PDB entry 3PUW | X-ray diffraction, 2.30 A resolution | chains A and B of the 5 polymer chains in the assembly

Chain A (and B):
Name: Maltose/maltodextrin import ATP-binding protein MalK
Source organism: Escherichia coli
Notes: EC 3.6.3.19; chain B of this document is another copy of the same molecule, construct and numbering; everything in this record applies to it too
UniProtKB: P68187 (MALK_ECOLI); residue numbers follow UniProt; this construct covers 1-371
Sequence (381 residues; row label = number of the first residue in the row):
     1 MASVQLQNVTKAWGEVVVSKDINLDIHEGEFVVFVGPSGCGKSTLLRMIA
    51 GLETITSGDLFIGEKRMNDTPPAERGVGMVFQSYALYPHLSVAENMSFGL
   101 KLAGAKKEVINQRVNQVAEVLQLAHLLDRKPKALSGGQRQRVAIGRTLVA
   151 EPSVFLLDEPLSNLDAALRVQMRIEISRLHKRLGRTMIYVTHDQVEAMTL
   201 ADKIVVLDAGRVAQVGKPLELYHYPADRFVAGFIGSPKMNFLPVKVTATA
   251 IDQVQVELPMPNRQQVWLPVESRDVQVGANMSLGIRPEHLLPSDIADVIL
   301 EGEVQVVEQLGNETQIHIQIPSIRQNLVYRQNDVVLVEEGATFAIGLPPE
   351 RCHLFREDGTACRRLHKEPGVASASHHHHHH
Not modelled in the structure: 1, 373-381 (chain B: 1, 245-246, 272-279, 370-381)
Sequence notes: expression tag (372-381)
Swiss-Prot annotation at these positions:
  - binding site (ATP): Gly36 to Ser43
  - mutagenesis: Ala85 (A85M: Suppressor of EAA loop mutations in MalFG), Lys106 (K106C: Suppressor of EAA loop mutations in MalFG), Val114 (V114C: Suppressor of EAA loop mutations in MalFG), Val117 (V117M: Suppressor of EAA loop mutations in MalFG), Glu119 (E119K: Resistant to inhibitory effects of alpha-methylglucoside but retains transport capacity), Ala124 (A124T: Resistant to inhibitory effects of alpha-methylglucoside but retains transport capacity), Gly137 (G137A: Loss of maltose transport. Has greater ability to decrease mal gene expression than wild-type MalK), Asp158 (D158N: Loss of maltose transport but retains ability to repress mal genes), Arg228 (R228C: Resistant to inhibitory effects of alpha-methylglucoside but retains transport capacity), Phe241 (F241I: Resistant to inhibitory effects of alpha-methylglucoside but retains transport capacity), Trp267 (W267G: Normal maltose transport but constitutive mal gene expression), Gly278 (G278P: Resistant to inhibitory effects of alpha-methylglucoside but retains transport capacity), 8 further mutagenesis entries in UniProt
Ion coordination: Mg2+: Ser43, Gln82 (together with ADP)
Residues lining bound ligands:
  - ADP (adenosine-5'-diphosphate), molecule 1: Trp13, Val18, Pro37, Ser38, Gly39, Cys40, Gly41, Lys42, Ser43, Thr44, Gln82
  - ADP, molecule 2: Leu126, Arg129, Lys132, Ala133, Leu134, Ser135, Gln138
  - tetrafluoroaluminate (ALF), molecule 1: Pro37, Ser38, Gly39, Lys42, Ser43, Gln82, Glu159, His192
  - tetrafluoroaluminate (ALF), molecule 2: Ser135, Gly136, Gly137, Gln138, Asn163
What the authors report for this chain:
  - Mg2+ coordination: Ser43, Gln82
  - catalytic residues: Glu159
  - binding site for tetrafluoroaluminate: Glu159

How chain A and chain B interact:
Residue-residue contacts (68):
  Gly36(A) with Asp165(B)
  Pro37(A) with Asp165(B)
  Ser38(A) with Gly137(B); Gln138(B); Arg141(B), hydrogen bond; Asp165(B), hydrogen bond (backbone-side chain); Leu168(B)
  Gly39(A) with Ser135(B)
  Gln82(A) with Gly136(B)
  Ser135(A) with Gly39(B)
  Gly136(A) with Gln82(B)
  Gly137(A) with Ser38(B); Gln82(B)
  Gln138(A) with Ser38(B)
  Arg141(A) with Ser38(B), hydrogen bond
  Glu159(A) with Asn163(B), hydrogen bond
  Ser162(A) with Ser162(B); Asn163(B), hydrogen bond
  Asn163(A) with Gln82(B); Glu159(B), hydrogen bond; Ser162(B), hydrogen bond; Asn163(B); His192(B)
  Leu164(A) with His192(B)
  Asp165(A) with Gly36(B); Pro37(B); Ser38(B), hydrogen bond (side chain-backbone); His192(B), hydrogen bond (backbone-side chain); Phe233(B)
  Ala166(A) with Ser236(B)
  Leu168(A) with Ser38(B)
  Arg169(A) with His192(B), hydrogen bond (side chain-backbone)
  Arg173(A) with Glu308(B), salt bridge
  His192(A) with Asn163(B); Leu164(B); Asp165(B); Ala166(B); Arg169(B), hydrogen bond (backbone-side chain)
  Met198(A) with Gln309(B); Leu310(B)
  Thr199(A) with Glu308(B); Leu310(B)
  Leu219(A) with Gln309(B)
  Tyr222(A) with Gly311(B), hydrogen bond (side chain-backbone); Asn312(B), hydrogen bond (side chain-backbone)
  His223(A) with Val334(B)
  Ser236(A) with Ala166(B)
  Glu288(A) with Asn312(B)
  Glu308(A) with Arg173(B), salt bridge; Thr199(B)
  Gln309(A) with Met198(B); Leu219(B)
  Leu310(A) with Val195(B), hydrophobic; Met198(B); Thr199(B)
  Gly311(A) with Tyr222(B)
  Asn312(A) with Tyr222(B), hydrogen bond (backbone-side chain); Glu288(B); Arg330(B)
  Arg330(A) with Asn312(B)
  Asp333(A) with Arg351(B), salt bridge
  Val334(A) with His223(B); Pro369(B)
  Leu336(A) with Pro369(B), hydrophobic
  Arg351(A) with Asp333(B), salt bridge
  Pro369(A) with Val334(B); Leu336(B)
  Gly370(A) with Leu336(B)
Interface residues without a listed pair, chain A (46 interface residues in all): Val16, Val170, Ile174, Asp193, Gln194, Val195, Phe233
Interface residues without a listed pair, chain B (46 interface residues in all): Arg129, Val170, Ile174, Asp193, Gln194, His289

Overview:
The chain A/chain B interface involves 46 residues from each chain, with 14 hydrogen bonds and 4 salt bridges.
Among the polar pairs are Arg173(A)-Glu308(B), Asp333(A)-Arg351(B) and Ser38(A)-Arg141(B). Bound to chain A:
ADP and tetrafluoroaluminate. From the paper: the catalytic residue Glu159(A); a binding site for
tetrafluoroaluminate at Glu159(A).
Chain A and chain B are both Maltose/maltodextrin import ATP-binding protein MalK (Escherichia coli); the
structure, Crystal Structure of an outward-facing MBP-Maltose transporter complex bound to ADP-AlF4, was
determined by X-ray diffraction (same publication as 3PUV, 3PUX and 3RLF).
